Entry 5O0W (X-ray diffraction, 2.57 A resolution); this record covers chains B and C of the 8 polymer chains in the assembly.

[Chain B (and C)]
Molecule: Fructose-bisphosphate aldolase
Source organism: Trypanosoma congolense (strain IL3000)
Notes: EC 4.1.2.13; chain C of this document is another copy of the same molecule, construct and numbering; everything in this record applies to it too
Reference sequence: G0UWE7 (G0UWE7_TRYCI); residue numbers follow UniProt; this construct covers 1-372
Amino-acid sequence (387 residues; row label = number of the first residue in the row):
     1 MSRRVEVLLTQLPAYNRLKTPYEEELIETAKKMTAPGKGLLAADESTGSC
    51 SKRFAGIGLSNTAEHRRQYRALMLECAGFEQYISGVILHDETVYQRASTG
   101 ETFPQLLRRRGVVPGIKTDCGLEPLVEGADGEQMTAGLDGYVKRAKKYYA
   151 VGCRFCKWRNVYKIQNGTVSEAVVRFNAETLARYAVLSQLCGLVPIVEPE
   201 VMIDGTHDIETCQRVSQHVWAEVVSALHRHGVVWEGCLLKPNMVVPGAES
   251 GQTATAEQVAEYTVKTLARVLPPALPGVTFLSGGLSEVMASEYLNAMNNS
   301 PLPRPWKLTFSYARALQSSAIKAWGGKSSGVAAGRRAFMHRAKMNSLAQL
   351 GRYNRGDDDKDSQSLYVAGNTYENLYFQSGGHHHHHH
Not modelled in the structure: 1, 360-387 (chain C: 1, 362-387)
Sequence notes: expression tag (373-387)
Reported in the primary citation:
  - mutagenesis - A77E: unchanged binding to Nb474

[Chain B / chain C interface]
Pairs across the interface - 23 pairs, chain B then chain C:
  Ser2(B) - Leu8(C)
  Arg3(B) - Leu8(C)
  Arg3(B) - Leu9(C)  hydrogen bond (backbone-backbone)
  Arg4(B) - Glu6(C)  salt bridge
  Arg4(B) - Val7(C)
  Arg4(B) - Leu8(C)
  Val5(B) - Val5(C)
  Val5(B) - Glu6(C)
  Val5(B) - Val7(C)  hydrogen bond (backbone-backbone)
  Val5(B) - Leu9(C)  hydrophobic
  Val5(B) - Leu12(C)  hydrophobic
  Glu6(B) - Arg4(C)  salt bridge
  Glu6(B) - Val5(C)
  Glu6(B) - Glu6(C)
  Val7(B) - Arg4(C)
  Val7(B) - Val5(C)  hydrogen bond (backbone-backbone)
  Leu8(B) - Ser2(C)
  Leu8(B) - Arg3(C)
  Leu8(B) - Arg4(C)
  Leu9(B) - Arg3(C)  hydrogen bond (backbone-backbone)
  Leu9(B) - Val5(C)  hydrophobic
  Leu12(B) - Val5(C)  hydrophobic
  Leu12(B) - Leu12(C)  hydrophobic

[In short]
The chain B/chain C interface involves 9 residues from each chain, with 4 hydrogen bonds and 2 salt bridges.
Polar pairs include Arg4(B)-Glu6(C), Arg3(B)-Leu9(C) and Val5(B)-Val7(C). The paper reports that A77E of chain
B leaves binding to Nb474 unchanged.
Both chains are Fructose-bisphosphate aldolase (Trypanosoma congolense (strain IL3000)). Entry 5O0W (Crystal
structure of the complex between Nb474 and Trypanosoma congolense fructose-1,6-bisphosphate aldolase) was
determined by X-ray diffraction.
